2BYR - chains A and E of the 5 polymer chains in the assembly; structure by X-ray diffraction, 2.45 A resolution.

== Chain A (and E) ==
Name: Acetylcholine-binding protein
From: Aplysia californica
Notes: chain E of this document is another copy of the same molecule, construct and numbering; everything in this record applies to it too
UniProt: Q8WSF8 (Q8WSF8_APLCA); residues 1-219 here correspond to UniProt positions 18-236 (UniProt number = residue number + 17)
Sequence (227 residues; each row starts with the number of its first residue; numbers below 1 keep their minus sign (Tyr-7 is residue -7)):
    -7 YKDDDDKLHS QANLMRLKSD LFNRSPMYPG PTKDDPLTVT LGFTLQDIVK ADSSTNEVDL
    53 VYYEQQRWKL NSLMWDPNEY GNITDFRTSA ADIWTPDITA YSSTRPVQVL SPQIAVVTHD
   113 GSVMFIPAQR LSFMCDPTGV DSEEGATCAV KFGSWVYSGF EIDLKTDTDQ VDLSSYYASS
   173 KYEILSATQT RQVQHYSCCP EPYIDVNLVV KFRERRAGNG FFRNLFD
Not modelled in the structure: -7 to -5, 209-219 (chain E: -7 to -6, 209-219)
Differences from the reference sequence: expression tag (-7 to 0)
Disulfides: Cys127-Cys140, Cys190-Cys191
Ligand contacts:
  - methyllycaconitine (MLK), molecule 1: Tyr55, Met116, Ile118, Ser167
  - methyllycaconitine (MLK), molecule 2: Tyr93, Ser94, Lys143, Ser146, Trp147, Val148, Tyr149, Gln186, Tyr188, Cys190, Cys191, Tyr195, Asp197
What the authors report for this chain:
  - binding site for methyllycaconitine: Gln38, Tyr55, Ser94, Met116, Ile118, Lys143, Trp147, Val148, Ser167, Gln186, Tyr188, Cys190, Cys191, Tyr195, Asp197

== How chain A and chain E interact ==
Pairs across the interface - 53 pairs, chain A then chain E:
  Pro18(A) - Met7(E)  hydrophobic
  Met19(A) - Met7(E)
  Tyr20(A) - Gln3(E)
  Pro21(A) - Leu6(E)  hydrophobic
  Pro21(A) - Met7(E)  hydrophobic
  Pro21(A) - Lys10(E)
  Thr24(A) - Leu6(E)
  Lys25(A) - Thr76(E)
  Asp26(A) - Lys-1(E)
  Asp27(A) - Lys-1(E)
  Asp27(A) - Ser2(E)
  Asp27(A) - Gln3(E)  hydrogen bond
  Ser45(A) - Lys173(E)  hydrogen bond (backbone-side chain)
  Ser46(A) - Lys173(E)
  Thr47(A) - Val41(E)
  Thr47(A) - Lys173(E)
  Asn48(A) - Ser171(E)  hydrogen bond (side chain-backbone)
  Asn48(A) - Ser172(E)
  Asn48(A) - Lys173(E)
  Glu49(A) - Val41(E)
  Glu49(A) - Arg122(E)  salt bridge
  Asn63(A) - Asp-4(E)  hydrogen bond
  Asp89(A) - Pro104(E)
  Asp89(A) - Ile106(E)
  Thr91(A) - Leu102(E)
  Thr91(A) - Pro104(E)
  Tyr93(A) - Tyr55(E)  hydrogen bond (backbone-side chain)
  Ser95(A) - Val53(E)
  Ser95(A) - Leu102(E)
  Thr96(A) - Arg122(E)  hydrogen bond (backbone-side chain)
  Arg97(A) - Gln100(E)  hydrogen bond
  Arg97(A) - Leu102(E)
  Arg97(A) - Arg122(E)
  Pro98(A) - Gln100(E)
  Pro98(A) - Val101(E)
  Pro98(A) - Leu102(E)
  Met126(A) - Gln38(E)
  Met126(A) - Asp39(E)
  Met126(A) - Val53(E)  hydrophobic
  Met126(A) - Tyr169(E)
  Cys127(A) - Tyr169(E)  hydrogen bond (backbone-side chain)
  Asp128(A) - Tyr169(E)  hydrogen bond (backbone-side chain)
  Asp128(A) - Ser171(E)
  Asp128(A) - Arg207(E)  salt bridge
  Trp147(A) - Tyr55(E)  hydrophobic
  Trp147(A) - Ser103(E)
  Trp147(A) - Pro104(E)  hydrophobic
  Trp147(A) - Ile118(E)  hydrogen bond (side chain-backbone)
  Trp147(A) - Ala120(E)  hydrophobic
  Val148(A) - Arg79(E)  hydrogen bond (backbone-side chain)
  Val148(A) - Ile106(E)
  Tyr149(A) - Arg79(E)
  Glu153(A) - Arg79(E)  salt bridge
Other interface residues (no listed pair), chain A (30 interface residues in all): Gly22, Ser150
Other interface residues (no listed pair), chain E (31 interface residues in all): Lys42, Asn74, Val108

== In short ==
30 residues of chain A and 31 residues of chain E are in contact; the contacts include 11 hydrogen bonds and 3
salt bridges. Polar pairs include Glu49(A)-Arg122(E), Asp128(A)-Arg207(E) and Glu153(A)-Arg79(E). Ligands of
chain A: methyllycaconitine. From the paper: a binding site for methyllycaconitine at Gln38(A), Tyr55(A) and
Ser94(A) among others.
Chain A and chain E are both Acetylcholine-binding protein (Aplysia californica); the structure, CRYSTAL
STRUCTURE OF ACHBP FROM APLYSIA CALIFORNICA in complex with methyllycaconitine, was determined by X-ray
diffraction (same publication as 2BYN, 2BYP, 2BYQ and 2BYS).
